PDB entry 1GMB | X-ray diffraction, 2.00 A resolution | chain A

[Chain A]
Name: Cytochrome C3
From: Desulfovibrio desulfuricans
UniProt: Q9L915 (Q9L915); residues 1-107 here correspond to UniProt positions 22-128 (UniProt number = residue number + 21)
Amino-acid sequence (107 residues; each row starts with the number of its first residue):
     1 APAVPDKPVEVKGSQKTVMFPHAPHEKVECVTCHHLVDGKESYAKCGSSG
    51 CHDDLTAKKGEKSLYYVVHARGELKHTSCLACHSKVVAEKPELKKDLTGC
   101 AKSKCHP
Covalently attached groups: heme c (HEC) linked to C30, C33, C46, C51, C79, C82, C100, C105
Construct notes: conflict R71 (Lys92 in Q9L915)
Bound ions: heme c Fe (4 sites), coordinated by H22, H25, H34, H35, H52, H69, H83, H106
Small-molecule neighbours:
  - heme c (HEC), molecule 1: A1, P2, A3, V4, P5, V9, E10, V11, F20, H22, H25, V28, E29, H34, Y43, A44, K45, G47
  - heme c (HEC), molecule 2: V11, K12, G13, S14, Q15, K16, V18, L55, L64, Y65, V68, H69, L80, H83, L97, T98, G99, S103, H106
  - heme c (HEC), molecule 3: F20, P21, P24, H25, V28, T32, T77, S78, H83, V86, K90, L93, L97, K104
  - heme c (HEC), molecule 4: H34, H35, L36, V37, S42, A44, K45, G50, H52, E61, Y66, V67, L74, K75, H76, T77, S78

[Summary]
Heme c is covalently linked to C30, C51, C79 and C105. The heme c Fe site is built by H22 and H34.
Chain A is Cytochrome C3 (Desulfovibrio desulfuricans); the structure, Reduced structure of CYTOCHROME C3 FROM
DESULFOVIBRIO DESULFURICANS ATCC 27774 at pH 7.6, was determined by X-ray diffraction (same publication as
1GM4).
